PDB entry 7MSY | X-ray diffraction, 2.21 A resolution | chain A

Chain A:
Molecule: CalU17
Source organism: Micromonospora echinospora
UniProt: Q8KND1 (Q8KND1_MICEC); residue numbers follow UniProt; this construct covers 1-316
Chain sequence (317 residues; numbered 0 to 316; the number before each row is that of its first residue; numbering starts at 0):
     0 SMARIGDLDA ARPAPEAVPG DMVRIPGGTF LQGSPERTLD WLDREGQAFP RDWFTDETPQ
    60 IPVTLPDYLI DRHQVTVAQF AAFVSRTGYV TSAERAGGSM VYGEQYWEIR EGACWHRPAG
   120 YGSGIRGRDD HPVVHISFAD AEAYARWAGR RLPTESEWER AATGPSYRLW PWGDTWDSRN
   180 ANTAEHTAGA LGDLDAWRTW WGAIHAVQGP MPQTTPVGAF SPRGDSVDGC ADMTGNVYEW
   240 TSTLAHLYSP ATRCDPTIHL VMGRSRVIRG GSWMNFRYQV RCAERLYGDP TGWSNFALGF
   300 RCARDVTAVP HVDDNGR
Disordered / not traced: 0-15, 308-316
Sequence notes: expression tag (0)
Metal / ion sites: Mg2+: G234, V236, G269, G270; Ca2+: E283, R284

In short:
G234, V236, G269 and G270 form the Mg2+ site. The Ca2+ site is built by E283 and R284.
Chain A is CalU17 (Micromonospora echinospora); the structure, Structure of CalU17 from the Calicheamicin
Biosynthesis Pathway of Micromonospora echinospora, was determined by X-ray diffraction, deposited together
with 7ML6 and 6UBL.
